Entry 4Z2C (X-ray diffraction, 3.19 A resolution); this record covers chains A and D of the 8 polymer chains in the assembly.

Chain A:
Name: DNA gyrase subunit A
Organism: Streptococcus pneumoniae
Notes: EC 5.99.1.3
Reference sequence: Q9R867 (Q9R867_STREE); numbering as in UniProt (aligned over 1-493)
Chain sequence (499 residues; each row starts with the number of its first residue):
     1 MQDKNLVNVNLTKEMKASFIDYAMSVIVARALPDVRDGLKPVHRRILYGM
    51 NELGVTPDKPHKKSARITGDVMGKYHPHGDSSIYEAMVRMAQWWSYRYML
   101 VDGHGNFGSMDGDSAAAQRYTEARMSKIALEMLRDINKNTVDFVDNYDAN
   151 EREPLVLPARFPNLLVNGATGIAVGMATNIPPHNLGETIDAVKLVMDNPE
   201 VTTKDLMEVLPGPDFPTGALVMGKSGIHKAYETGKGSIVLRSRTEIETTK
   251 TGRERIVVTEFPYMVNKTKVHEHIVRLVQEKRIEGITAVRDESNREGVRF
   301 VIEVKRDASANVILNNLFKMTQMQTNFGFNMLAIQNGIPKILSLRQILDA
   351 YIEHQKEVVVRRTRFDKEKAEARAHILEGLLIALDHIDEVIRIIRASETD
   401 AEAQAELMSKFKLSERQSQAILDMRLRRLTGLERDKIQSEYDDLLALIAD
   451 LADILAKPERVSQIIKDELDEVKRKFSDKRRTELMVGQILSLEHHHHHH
Unresolved in the structure: 1, 487-499
Construct notes: expression tag (494-499)

Chain D:
Name: DNA gyrase subunit B
Organism: Streptococcus pneumoniae
Notes: EC 5.99.1.3
Reference sequence: Q59957 (Q59957_STREE); residue numbers follow UniProt; this construct covers 404-648
Chain sequence (269 residues; each row starts with the number of its first residue):
   380 MGHHHHHHHHHHSSGHIDDDDKHMKSGLEISNLPGKLADCSSNNPAETEL
   430 FIVEGDSAGGSAKSGRNREFQAILPIRGKILNVEKASMDKILANEEIRSL
   480 FTAMGTGFGAEFDVSKARYQKLVLMTDADVDGAHIRTLLLTLIYRYMKPI
   530 LEAGYVYIAQPPIYGVKVGSEIKEYIQPGADQEIKLQEALARYSEGRTKP
   580 TIQRYKGLGEMDDHQLWETTMDPEHRLMARVSVDDAAEADKIFDMLMGDR
   630 VEPRREFIEENAVYSTLDV
Unresolved in the structure: 380-402, 410-412, 542-586, 645-648
Construct notes: initiating methionine (380); expression tag (381-403)
Ligand contacts: moxifloxacin (MFX; 1-cyclopropyl-6-fluoro-8-methoxy-7-[(4aS,7aS)-octahydro-6H-pyrrolo[3,4-b]pyridin-6-yl]-4-oxo-1,4-dihydroquinoline-3-carboxylic acid): Arg456, Gly457, Glu475

How chain A and chain D interact:
Contacting residue pairs - 46 pairs, chain A then chain D:
  Gln2(A) - Tyr536(D)  hydrogen bond
  Gln2(A) - Pro602(D)
  Asp3(A) - Pro602(D)
  Asp3(A) - Arg605(D)  salt bridge
  Asp3(A) - Met607(D)
  Lys4(A) - Pro602(D)
  Asn5(A) - Arg605(D)
  Asn5(A) - Leu606(D)
  Asn5(A) - Met607(D)
  Leu6(A) - Met607(D)  hydrophobic
  Val7(A) - Met607(D)  hydrogen bond (backbone-backbone)
  Val7(A) - Ala608(D)
  Val7(A) - Arg609(D)  hydrogen bond (backbone-backbone)
  Asn8(A) - Arg609(D)
  Asn8(A) - Ser611(D)
  Val9(A) - Ala608(D)  hydrophobic
  Val9(A) - Arg609(D)  hydrogen bond (backbone-backbone)
  Val9(A) - Val610(D)
  Val9(A) - Ser611(D)  hydrogen bond (backbone-backbone)
  Asn10(A) - Ser611(D)
  Leu11(A) - Leu519(D)  hydrophobic
  Leu11(A) - Tyr523(D)  hydrophobic
  Leu11(A) - Ser611(D)  hydrogen bond (backbone-backbone)
  Leu11(A) - Phe622(D)  hydrophobic
  Glu14(A) - Ile537(D)
  Met15(A) - Thr516(D)
  Met15(A) - Leu519(D)  hydrophobic
  Met15(A) - Phe622(D)  hydrophobic
  Met15(A) - Leu625(D)
  Ser18(A) - Ala512(D)
  Ser18(A) - Thr516(D)
  Phe19(A) - Thr516(D)
  Phe19(A) - Leu625(D)  hydrophobic
  Phe19(A) - Arg633(D)
  Asp21(A) - Val509(D)
  Tyr22(A) - Val509(D)
  Tyr22(A) - Asp510(D)
  Tyr22(A) - His513(D)
  Met24(A) - Ala641(D)  hydrophobic
  Ser25(A) - Val509(D)
  Ile27(A) - Tyr643(D)
  Arg30(A) - Asp510(D)  salt bridge
  Gly175(A) - Arg634(D)
  Gly337(A) - Tyr643(D)
  Ile338(A) - Tyr643(D)  hydrophobic
  Pro339(A) - Tyr643(D)
Also at the interface, not in a pair above, chain A (28 interface residues in all): Thr12, Lys16, Val174, Asn336
Also at the interface, not in a pair above, chain D (32 interface residues in all): Glu428, Lys458, Thr520, Ile621, Met626, Val630, Phe636, Val642, Ser644

Summary:
The interface between chain A and chain D involves 28 residues on one side and 32 on the other, with 6
hydrogen bonds and 2 salt bridges. Among the polar pairs are Asp3(A)-Arg605(D), Arg30(A)-Asp510(D) and
Gln2(A)-Tyr536(D). Bound to chain D: moxifloxacin.
Chain A is DNA gyrase subunit A and chain D is DNA gyrase subunit B, both from Streptococcus pneumoniae; the
structure, Quinolone(Moxifloxacin)-DNA cleavage complex of gyrase from S. pneumoniae, was determined by X-ray
diffraction.
